7U2K - chains B and A of the 4 polymer chains in the assembly; structure by electron microscopy, 3.30 A resolution.

# Chain B
Molecule: Guanine nucleotide-binding protein G(I)/G(S)/G(T) subunit beta-1
From: Homo sapiens
Reference sequence: P62873 (GBB1_HUMAN); residues 2-340 here = UniProt positions 2-340
Chain sequence (344 residues; row label = number of the first residue in the row; numbers below 1 keep their minus sign (Pro-3 is residue -3)):
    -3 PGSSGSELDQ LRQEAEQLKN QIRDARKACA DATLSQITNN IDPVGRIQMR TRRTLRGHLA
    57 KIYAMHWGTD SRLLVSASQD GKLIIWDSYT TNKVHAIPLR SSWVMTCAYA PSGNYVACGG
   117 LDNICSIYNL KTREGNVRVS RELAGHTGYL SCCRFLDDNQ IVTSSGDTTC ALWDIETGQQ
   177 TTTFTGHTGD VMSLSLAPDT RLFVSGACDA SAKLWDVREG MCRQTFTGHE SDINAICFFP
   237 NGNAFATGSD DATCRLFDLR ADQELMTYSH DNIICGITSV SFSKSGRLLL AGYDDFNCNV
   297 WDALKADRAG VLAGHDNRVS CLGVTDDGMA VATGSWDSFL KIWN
Not modelled in the structure: -3 to 4
Construct notes: expression tag (-3 to 1)

# Chain A
Molecule: Guanine nucleotide-binding protein G(i) subunit alpha-1
From: Homo sapiens
Reference sequence: P63096 (GNAI1_HUMAN); residues 1-354 here = UniProt positions 1-354
Chain sequence (354 residues; numbered 1 to 354; the number before each row is that of its first residue):
     1 MGCTLSAEDK AAVERSKMID RNLREDGEKA AREVKLLLLG AGESGKSTIV KQMKIIHEAG
    61 YSEEECKQYK AVVYSNTIQS IIAIIRAMGR LKIDFGDSAR ADDARQLFVL AGAAEEGFMT
   121 AELAGVIKRL WKDSGVQACF NRSREYQLND SAAYYLNDLD RIAQPNYIPT QQDVLRTRVK
   181 TTGIVETHFT FKDLHFKMFD VGGQRSERKK WIHCFEGVTA IIFCVALSDY DLVLAEDEEM
   241 NRMHESMKLF DSICNNKWFT DTSIILFLNK KDLFEEKIKK SPLTICYPEY AGSNTYEEAA
   301 AYIQCQFEDL NKRKDTKEIY THFTCATDTK NVQFVFDAVT DVIIKNNLKD CGLF
Not modelled in the structure: 1-4, 56-181, 234-240

# Chain B / chain A interface
Contacting residue pairs - 33 pairs, chain B then chain A:
  Gly53(B) - Leu23(A)
  Leu55(B) - Leu23(A)
  Leu55(B) - Gly27(A)
  Lys57(B) - His213(A)  hydrogen bond (side chain-backbone)
  Lys57(B) - Glu216(A)  salt bridge
  Tyr59(B) - His213(A)
  Tyr59(B) - Cys214(A)
  Gln75(B) - Cys214(A)  hydrogen bond
  Lys78(B) - Leu23(A)
  Lys89(B) - Ile19(A)
  Lys89(B) - Asp20(A)  salt bridge
  Val90(B) - Arg15(A)  hydrogen bond (backbone-side chain)
  His91(B) - Arg15(A)
  Trp99(B) - Ile184(A)
  Trp99(B) - Phe199(A)  hydrophobic
  Trp99(B) - Phe215(A)  hydrophobic
  Leu117(B) - Gly183(A)
  Leu117(B) - Gln204(A)
  Asn119(B) - Thr182(A)
  Asn119(B) - Gly183(A)  hydrogen bond (side chain-backbone)
  Gly144(B) - Gln204(A)  hydrogen bond (backbone-side chain)
  Tyr145(B) - Gln204(A)
  Tyr145(B) - Ser206(A)
  Tyr145(B) - Lys210(A)
  Tyr145(B) - Trp211(A)
  Gly162(B) - Ser206(A)
  Asp186(B) - Glu207(A)  hydrogen bond (side chain-backbone)
  Met188(B) - Lys210(A)
  Asp228(B) - Lys210(A)  salt bridge
  Asn230(B) - Lys210(A)
  Asp246(B) - Lys210(A)  salt bridge
  Arg314(B) - Trp258(A)
  Trp332(B) - His213(A)
Other interface residues (no listed pair), chain B (26 interface residues in all): Ile80, Asn88, Ala92, Asp118
Other interface residues (no listed pair), chain A (22 interface residues in all): Ala12, Val13, Ser16

# Summary
The interface between chain B and chain A involves 26 residues on one side and 22 on the other; the contacts
include 6 hydrogen bonds and 4 salt bridges. Polar contacts include Lys57(B)-Glu216(A), Lys89(B)-Asp20(A) and
Asp228(B)-Lys210(A).
Here chain B is Guanine nucleotide-binding protein G(I)/G(S)/G(T) subunit beta-1 and chain A is Guanine
nucleotide-binding protein G(i) subunit alpha-1, both from Homo sapiens. Entry 7U2K (C6-guano bound Mu Opioid
Receptor-Gi Protein Complex) was determined by electron microscopy (same publication as 7U2L).
